PDB entry 4V41 | X-ray diffraction, 2.50 A resolution | chains B and C of the 4 polymer chains in the assembly

[Chain B (and C)]
Molecule: Beta-galactosidase
From: Escherichia coli
Notes: EC 3.2.1.23; chain C of this document is another copy of the same molecule, construct and numbering; everything in this record applies to it too
UniProt: P00722 (BGAL_ECOLI); residue numbers follow UniProt; this construct covers 1-1023
Sequence (1023 residues; each row starts with the number of its first residue):
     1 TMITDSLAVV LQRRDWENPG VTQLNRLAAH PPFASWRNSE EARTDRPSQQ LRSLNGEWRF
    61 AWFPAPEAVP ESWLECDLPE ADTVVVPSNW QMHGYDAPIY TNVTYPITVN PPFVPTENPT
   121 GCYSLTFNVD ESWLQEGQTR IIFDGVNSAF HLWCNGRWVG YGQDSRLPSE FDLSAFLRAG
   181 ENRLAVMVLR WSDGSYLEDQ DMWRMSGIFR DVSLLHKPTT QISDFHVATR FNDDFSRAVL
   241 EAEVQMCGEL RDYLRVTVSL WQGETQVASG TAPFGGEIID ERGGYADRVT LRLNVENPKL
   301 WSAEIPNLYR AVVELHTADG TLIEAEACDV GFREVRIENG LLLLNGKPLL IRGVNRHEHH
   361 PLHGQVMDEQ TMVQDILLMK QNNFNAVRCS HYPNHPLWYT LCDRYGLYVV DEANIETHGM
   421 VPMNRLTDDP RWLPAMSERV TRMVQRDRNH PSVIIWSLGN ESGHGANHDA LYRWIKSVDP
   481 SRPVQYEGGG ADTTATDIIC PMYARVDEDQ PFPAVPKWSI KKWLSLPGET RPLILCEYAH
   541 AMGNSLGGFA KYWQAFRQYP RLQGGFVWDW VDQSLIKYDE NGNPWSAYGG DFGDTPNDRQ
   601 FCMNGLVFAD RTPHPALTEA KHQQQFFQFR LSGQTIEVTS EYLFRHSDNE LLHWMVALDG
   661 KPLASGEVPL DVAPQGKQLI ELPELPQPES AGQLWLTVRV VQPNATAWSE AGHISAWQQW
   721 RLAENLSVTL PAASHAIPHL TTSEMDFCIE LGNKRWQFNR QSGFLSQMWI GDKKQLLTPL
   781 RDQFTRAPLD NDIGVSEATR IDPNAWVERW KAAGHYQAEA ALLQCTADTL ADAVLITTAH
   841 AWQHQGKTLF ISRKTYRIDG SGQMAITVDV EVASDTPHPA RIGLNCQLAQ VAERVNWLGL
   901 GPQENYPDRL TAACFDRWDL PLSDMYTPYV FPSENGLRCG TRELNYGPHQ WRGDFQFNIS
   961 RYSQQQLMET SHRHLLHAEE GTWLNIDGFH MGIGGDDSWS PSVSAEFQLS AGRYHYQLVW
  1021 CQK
Unresolved in the structure: 1-2
Modified / non-standard residues: Cys-748 (s,s-(2-hydroxyethyl)thiocysteine; CME); Cys-914 (s,s-(2-hydroxyethyl)thiocysteine; CME); Cys-1021 (s,s-(2-hydroxyethyl)thiocysteine; CME)
Construct notes: modified residue (748, 914, 1021)
Metal / ion sites: Mg2+ site 1: Asp-15, Asn-18, Val-21, Gln-163, Asp-193; Mg2+ site 2: Glu-416, His-418, Glu-461

[Interface between chain B and chain C]
Contacting residue pairs (77):
  Thr-4(B) with Ala-8(C); Gln-12(C)
  Val-9(B) with Val-9(C), hydrophobic
  Val-10(B) with Arg-13(C), hydrogen bond (backbone-side chain)
  Gln-12(B) with Thr-4(C)
  Arg-13(B) with Val-10(C), hydrogen bond (side chain-backbone); Arg-13(C); Asp-15(C), salt bridge; Leu-24(C)
  Asp-15(B) with Arg-13(C), salt bridge
  Asn-18(B) with Leu-24(C)
  Gly-20(B) with Gly-20(C)
  Leu-24(B) with Arg-13(C); Asn-18(C)
  Val-103(B) with Arg-282(C)
  Ile-278(B) with Ala-514(C)
  Ile-279(B) with Pro-422(C), hydrophobic; Asn-424(C); Ala-514(C)
  Asp-280(B) with Pro-422(C); Met-423(C), hydrogen bond (side chain-backbone); Asn-424(C), hydrogen bond (side chain-backbone); Val-515(C)
  Glu-281(B) with Met-423(C); Val-515(C)
  Arg-282(B) with Val-103(C); His-418(C); Gly-419(C), hydrogen bond (side chain-backbone); Met-420(C); Val-421(C); Met-423(C)
  Gly-283(B) with Pro-422(C)
  Gly-284(B) with Val-421(C); Pro-422(C)
  Tyr-285(B) with Pro-422(C), hydrophobic; Asn-424(C), hydrogen bond; Arg-425(C)
  Asp-287(B) with Arg-425(C), salt bridge
  His-418(B) with Arg-282(C)
  Gly-419(B) with Arg-282(C), hydrogen bond (backbone-side chain)
  Met-420(B) with Arg-282(C)
  Val-421(B) with Arg-282(C)
  Pro-422(B) with Ile-279(C), hydrophobic; Asp-280(C); Gly-283(C); Gly-284(C); Tyr-285(C)
  Met-423(B) with Asp-280(C), hydrogen bond (backbone-side chain); Glu-281(C); Arg-282(C)
  Asn-424(B) with Ile-279(C); Asp-280(C); Tyr-285(C), hydrogen bond
  Arg-425(B) with Tyr-285(C); Asp-287(C), salt bridge
  Pro-430(B) with Thr-441(C); Gln-445(C)
  Leu-433(B) with Ser-437(C)
  Pro-434(B) with Pro-434(C), hydrophobic
  Thr-441(B) with Pro-430(C)
  Gln-445(B) with Pro-430(C)
  Ala-466(B) with Trp-474(C); Val-478(C), hydrophobic
  Asn-467(B) with Trp-474(C)
  Asp-469(B) with Arg-473(C); Ser-477(C), hydrogen bond
  Ala-470(B) with Ala-470(C)
  Arg-473(B) with Asp-469(C); Arg-473(C)
  Trp-474(B) with Ala-466(C); Asn-467(C)
  Ser-477(B) with Asp-469(C), hydrogen bond
  Val-478(B) with Ala-466(C), hydrophobic
  Ala-514(B) with Ile-278(C); Ile-279(C)
  Val-515(B) with Asp-280(C); Glu-281(C)
Also at the interface, not in a pair above, chain B (55 interface residues in all): Ala-8, Val-21, Gln-23, Ala-28, His-151, Trp-158, Asp-428, Arg-431, Ser-437, Gly-463, Glu-487, Thr-494, Pro-513
Also at the interface, not in a pair above, chain C (54 interface residues in all): Val-21, Gln-23, Ala-28, His-151, Trp-158, Arg-431, Leu-433, Gly-463, Glu-487, Thr-494, Pro-513

[In short]
55 residues of chain B and 54 residues of chain C are in contact; the contacts include 11 hydrogen bonds and 4
salt bridges. Among the polar pairs are Arg-13(B)/Asp-15(C), Asp-287(B)/Arg-425(C) and Val-10(B)/Arg-13(C).
Both chains are Beta-galactosidase (Escherichia coli). Entry 4V41 (E. coli (lac Z) beta-galactosidase (ncs
constrained monomer-monoclinic)) was determined by X-ray diffraction, deposited together with 1DP0, 1F4A and
1F4H.
